5YDW - chains A and B; structure by X-ray diffraction, 3.30 A resolution.

[Chain A (and B)]
Molecule: Cell density-dependent motility repressor
Source organism: Salmonella typhimurium
Notes: chain B of this document is another copy of the same molecule, construct and numbering; everything in this record applies to it too
Reference sequence: A0A0J5DK07 (A0A0J5DK07_SALTM); residue numbers follow UniProt; this construct covers 1-302
Amino-acid sequence (304 residues; row label = number of the first residue in the row; numbers below 1 keep their minus sign (Gly-1 is residue -1)):
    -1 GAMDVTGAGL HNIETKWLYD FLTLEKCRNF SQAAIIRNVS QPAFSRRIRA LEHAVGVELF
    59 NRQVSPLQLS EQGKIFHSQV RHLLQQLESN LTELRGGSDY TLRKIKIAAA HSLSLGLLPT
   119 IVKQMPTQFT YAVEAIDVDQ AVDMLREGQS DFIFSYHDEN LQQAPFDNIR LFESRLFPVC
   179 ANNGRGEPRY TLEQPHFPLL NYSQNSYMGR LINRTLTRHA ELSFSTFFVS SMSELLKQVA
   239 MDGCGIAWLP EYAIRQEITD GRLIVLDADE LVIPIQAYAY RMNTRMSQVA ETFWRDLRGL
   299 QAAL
Disordered / not traced: -1 to 7, 63-64 (chain B: -1 to 9, 96-99)
Construct notes: expression tag (-1 to 0)
What the authors report for this chain:
  - self-association interface (contacts with another copy of this molecule): Arg93

[Chain A / chain B interface]
Contacting residue pairs (76; chain A residue first):
  Gln83(A) with Arg208(B)
  Gln84(A) with Gln202(B)
  Glu86(A) with Asn211(B); Arg212(B); Thr215(B), hydrogen bond (backbone-side chain); Arg216(B), salt bridge
  Ser87(A) with Gln202(B); Asn211(B)
  Thr90(A) with Asn211(B); Thr215(B)
  Arg93(A) with Leu214(B); His217(B); Ala218(B); Leu220(B), hydrogen bond (side chain-backbone); Phe222(B)
  Gly94(A) with Phe222(B); Thr224(B), hydrogen bond (backbone-side chain)
  Gly95(A) with Ser223(B); Thr224(B), hydrogen bond (backbone-side chain)
  Thr99(A) with Thr224(B)
  Ser112(A) with Met230(B); Leu233(B)
  Leu113(A) with Glu232(B); Leu233(B), hydrophobic; Gln236(B)
  Pro117(A) with Gln236(B); Val237(B), hydrophobic
  Val120(A) with Phe225(B), hydrophobic; Phe226(B), hydrophobic
  Lys121(A) with Val237(B), hydrogen bond (side chain-backbone); Asp240(B); Cys242(B), hydrogen bond
  Phe127(A) with Phe225(B)
  Thr128(A) with Thr224(B); Phe225(B)
  Tyr129(A) with Phe225(B), hydrogen bond (backbone-backbone); Phe226(B); Val227(B), hydrogen bond (backbone-backbone)
  Ala130(A) with Val227(B)
  Val131(A) with Phe226(B), hydrophobic; Val227(B), hydrogen bond (backbone-backbone); Ser228(B); Leu233(B), hydrophobic
  Ala133(A) with Met230(B), hydrophobic
  Asp156(A) with Arg79(B), salt bridge
  Asn158(A) with Ser76(B), hydrogen bond; Arg79(B)
  Gln202(A) with Ser87(B)
  Arg208(A) with Gln83(B)
  Asn211(A) with Ser87(B), hydrogen bond; Thr90(B)
  Arg212(A) with Gln83(B), hydrogen bond
  Thr215(A) with Thr90(B)
  Phe222(A) with Thr90(B); Arg93(B)
  Ser223(A) with Gly94(B); Gly95(B)
  Thr224(A) with Gly94(B); Thr128(B), hydrogen bond (backbone-side chain)
  Phe225(A) with Thr128(B), hydrogen bond (backbone-side chain); Tyr129(B)
  Phe226(A) with Tyr129(B), hydrophobic; Val131(B), hydrophobic
  Val227(A) with Tyr129(B), hydrogen bond (backbone-backbone); Ala130(B); Val131(B), hydrogen bond (backbone-backbone)
  Ser228(A) with Val131(B)
  Ser229(A) with Val131(B); Glu132(B)
  Met230(A) with His109(B), hydrogen bond; Ser112(B); Leu113(B), hydrophobic; Ala133(B), hydrophobic
  Leu233(A) with Ser112(B); Leu113(B), hydrophobic; Val131(B), hydrophobic
Also at the interface, not in a pair above, chain A (46 interface residues in all): Tyr17, Ser96, Lys102, Leu116, Glu157, Glu232, Gln236, Asp240, Cys242
Also at the interface, not in a pair above, chain B (49 interface residues in all): Glu86, Glu91, Leu116, Pro117, Lys121, His194, Ser221, Ser229
Interface features reported in the paper:
  - interface residues, chain A: Arg93(A)

[In short]
46 residues of chain A and 49 residues of chain B are in contact, with 17 hydrogen bonds and 2 salt bridges.
Among the polar pairs are Glu86(A)-Arg216(B), Asp156(A)-Arg79(B) and Glu86(A)-Thr215(B). The paper reports the
interface residue Arg93(A); a self-association interface involving Arg93(A).
Both chains are Cell density-dependent motility repressor (Salmonella typhimurium). Entry 5YDW (Full-length
structure of HypT from Salmonella typhimuriuma (hypochlorite-specific LysR-type transcriptional regulator))
was determined by X-ray diffraction together with 5YDO, 5YDV, 5YER and 5YEZ from the same study.
